1RAM - chains A and B of the 4 polymer chains in the assembly; structure by X-ray diffraction, 2.70 A resolution.

[Chain A (and B)]
Protein: Protein (transcription factor nf-kb P65)
From: Mus musculus
Notes: fragment: p65 subunit, residues 19 - 291; chain B of this document is another copy of the same molecule, construct and numbering; everything in this record applies to it too
UniProtKB: Q04207 (TF65_MOUSE); residue numbers follow UniProt; this construct covers 19-291
Sequence (273 residues; row label = number of the first residue in the row):
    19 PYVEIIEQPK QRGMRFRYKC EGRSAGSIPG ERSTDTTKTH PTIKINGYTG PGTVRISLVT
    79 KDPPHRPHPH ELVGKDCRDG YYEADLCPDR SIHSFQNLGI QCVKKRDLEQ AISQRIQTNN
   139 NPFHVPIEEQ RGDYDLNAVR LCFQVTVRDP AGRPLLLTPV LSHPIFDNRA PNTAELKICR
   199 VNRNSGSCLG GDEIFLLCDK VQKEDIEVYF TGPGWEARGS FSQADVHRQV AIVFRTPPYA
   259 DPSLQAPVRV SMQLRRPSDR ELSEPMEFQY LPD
Swiss-Prot annotation at these positions:
  - modified residue: C38 (Cysteine persulfide), K122 (N6-acetyllysine), K123 (N6-acetyllysine), T176 (Phosphothreonine), K218 (N6-acetyllysine), K221 (N6-acetyllysine), T254 (Phosphothreonine), S276 (Phosphoserine), S281 (Phosphoserine)
  - cross-link (Glycyl lysine isopeptide (Lys-Gly)): K37 (interchain with G-Cter in SUMO3), K122 (interchain with G-Cter in SUMO3), K123 (interchain with G-Cter in SUMO3)
  - mutagenesis: C38 (C38S: Abolishes sulfhydration and impairs interaction with RPS3), S281 (S281A/E: Abolishes DNA-binding and transcriptional activity)

[Chain A / chain B interface]
Contacting residue pairs - 27 pairs, chain A then chain B:
  R198(A) with E211(B), salt bridge; F213(B); D243(B), salt bridge; V251(B)
  V199(A) with F213(B)
  N200(A) with F213(B)
  E211(A) with R198(B), salt bridge
  F213(A) with R198(B); V199(B); N200(B); F213(B), hydrophobic; L215(B), hydrophobic
  L215(A) with F213(B), hydrophobic; H245(B); V251(B), hydrophobic
  C216(A) with H245(B), hydrogen bond (backbone-side chain)
  D217(A) with R246(B), salt bridge
  D243(A) with R198(B), salt bridge
  H245(A) with C197(B); L215(B); C216(B), hydrogen bond (side chain-backbone); V248(B), hydrogen bond (side chain-backbone)
  V248(A) with H245(B), hydrogen bond (backbone-side chain); R246(B); V248(B), hydrophobic
  V251(A) with R198(B); L215(B), hydrophobic
Also at the interface, not in a pair above, chain A (15 interface residues in all): C197, R246, A249
Also at the interface, not in a pair above, chain B (15 interface residues in all): D217, A249

[Summary]
The chain A/chain B interface involves 15 residues from each chain; the contacts include 4 hydrogen bonds and
5 salt bridges. Polar contacts include R198(A)-E211(B), R198(A)-D243(B) and D217(A)-R246(B). From UniProt: 2
mutagenesis sites on chain A.
Chain A and chain B are both Protein (transcription factor nf-kb P65) (Mus musculus); the structure, A novel
DNA recognition mode by nf-kb P65 homodimer, was determined by X-ray diffraction, deposited together with
2RAM.
